Entry 7YI4 (electron microscopy, 3.96 A resolution); this record covers chains J and O of the 16 polymer chains in the assembly.

== Chain J ==
Protein: Histone H2B 1.1
From: Xenopus laevis
Reference sequence: P02281 (H2B11_XENLA); residues 1-122 here correspond to UniProt positions 5-126 (UniProt number = residue number + 4)
Sequence (122 residues; each row starts with the number of its first residue):
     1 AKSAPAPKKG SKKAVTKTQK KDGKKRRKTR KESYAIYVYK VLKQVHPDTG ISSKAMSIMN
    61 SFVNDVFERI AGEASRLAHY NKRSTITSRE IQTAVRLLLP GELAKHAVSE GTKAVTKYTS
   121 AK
Unresolved in the structure: 1-28, 122
Differences from the reference sequence: engineered mutation Thr29 (Ser33 in P02281)
Curated features (UniProtKB/Swiss-Prot):
  - modified residue: Lys2 (N6-acetyllysine), Lys9 (N6-acetyllysine), Ser11 (Phosphoserine), Lys12 (N6-acetyllysine), Lys17 (N6-acetyllysine)
  - glycosylation: Ser109 (O-linked (GlcNAc) serine)
  - cross-link: Lys117 (Glycyl lysine isopeptide (Lys-Gly) (interchain with G-Cter in ubiquitin))

== Chain O ==
Molecule: Wisdom 601 DNA
From: synthetic construct
Sequence (167 nucleotides; row label = number of the first residue in the row; numbers below 1 keep their minus sign (DC-73 is residue -73)):
   -73 CTGGAGAATC CCGGTCTGCA GGCCGCTCAA TTGGTCGTAG ACAGCTCTAG CACCGCTTAA
   -13 ACGCACGTAC GCGCTGTCCC CCGCGTTTTA ACCGCCAAGG GGATTACTCC CTAGTCTCCA
    47 GGCACGTGTC AGATATATAC ATCCTGTGCA TGTATTGAAC AGCGACC
Unresolved in the structure: 78-93

== Chain J / chain O interface ==
Contacting residue pairs (13):
  Thr29(J) - DT30(O)  phosphate contact
  Arg30(J) - DA-45(O)  salt bridge to the phosphate
  Tyr39(J) - DG-53(O)  hydrogen bond to the phosphate
  Tyr39(J) - DG-52(O)  phosphate contact
  Gly50(J) - DG-53(O)  phosphate contact
  Ile51(J) - DA-54(O)  sugar contact
  Ile51(J) - DG-53(O)  hydrogen bond to the phosphate
  Ser53(J) - DA-54(O)  hydrogen bond to the phosphate
  Arg83(J) - DG-34(O)  phosphate contact
  Arg83(J) - DA-33(O)  salt bridge to the phosphate
  Ser84(J) - DA-35(O)  sugar contact
  Ser84(J) - DG-34(O)  hydrogen bond to the phosphate
  Thr85(J) - DG-34(O)  hydrogen bond to the phosphate
Also at the interface, not in a pair above, chain J (11 interface residues in all): Ser52, Lys82

== Overview ==
Chain J and chain O form an interface of 11 and 8 residues respectively; the contacts include 5 hydrogen bonds
and 2 salt bridges. Among the polar pairs are Tyr39(J)-DG-53(O), Ile51(J)-DG-53(O) and Ser53(J)-DA-54(O).
Chain J is Histone H2B 1.1 (Xenopus laevis) and chain O is Wisdom 601 DNA (synthetic construct); the
structure, Cryo-EM structure of Rpd3S complex bound to H3K36me3 nucleosome in close state, was determined by
electron microscopy (same publication as 7YI0, 7YI1, 7YI2, 7YI3 and 7YI5).
